PDB entry 7B9S | electron microscopy, 3.40 A resolution | chains 5 and 2 of the 30 polymer chains in the assembly

Chain 5:
Name: EccD5
From: Mycobacterium xenopi RIVM700367
Reference sequence: I0RSS8 (I0RSS8_MYCXE); residue numbers follow UniProt; this construct covers 1-502
Chain sequence (502 residues; each row starts with the number of its first residue):
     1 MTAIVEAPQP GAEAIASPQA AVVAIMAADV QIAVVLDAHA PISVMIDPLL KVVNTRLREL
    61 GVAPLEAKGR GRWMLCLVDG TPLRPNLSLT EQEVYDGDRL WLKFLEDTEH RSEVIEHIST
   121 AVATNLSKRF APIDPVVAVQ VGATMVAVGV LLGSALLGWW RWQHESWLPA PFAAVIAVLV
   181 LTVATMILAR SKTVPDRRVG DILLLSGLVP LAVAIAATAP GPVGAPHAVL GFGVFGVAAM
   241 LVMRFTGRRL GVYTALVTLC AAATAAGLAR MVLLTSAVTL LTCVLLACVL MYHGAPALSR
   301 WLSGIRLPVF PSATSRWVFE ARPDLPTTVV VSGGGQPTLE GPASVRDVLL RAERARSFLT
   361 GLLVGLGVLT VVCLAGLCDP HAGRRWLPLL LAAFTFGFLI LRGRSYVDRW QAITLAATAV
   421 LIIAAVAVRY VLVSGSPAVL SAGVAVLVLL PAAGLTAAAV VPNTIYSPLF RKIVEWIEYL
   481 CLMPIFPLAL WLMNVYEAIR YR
Disordered / not traced: 1-17, 324-338, 495-502

Chain 2:
Name: EccC5
From: Mycobacterium xenopi RIVM700367
Reference sequence: I0RZI0 (I0RZI0_MYCXE); numbering as in UniProt (aligned over 1-1392)
Chain sequence (1392 residues; row label = number of the first residue in the row):
     1 MKQGFARPTP ERAPVVKPEN IVLPTPLSVP PPEGKPWWLV VVGVLVVGLL VGMVGMTVAS
    61 GSRLFLGAGA IFPIFMIGGV AMMMFGGRFG GQQQMSRPKL DAMRAQFMLM LDMLRETAQE
   121 SADSMDANYR WFHPAPTTLA AAVGSSRMWE RQPDGKDLNF GVVRVGVGMT RPEVTWGEPQ
   181 NMPTDIELEP VTGKALQEFG RYQSVVYNLP KMVSLLVEPW YSLVGEREQV LGLTRAIICQ
   241 LAFSHGPDHV QMIVVTSDPD RWDWVKWIPH FGDPRRRDAA GNARMVYTSV REFATEQAEL
   301 FAGRGSFTPR HASSSAETPT PHHVIISDIE DPQWEYVISS EGVDGVTFFD LTGSPLWTGA
   361 PQRVLRFTDS AGVIETLPRD RDTWMVIDDN AWFFALADQM SEADAEQFAH QMAHWRLAEA
   421 YEEIGQRVVQ LGARDILSYY GIDDAGEIDF NTLWSGSGRR DLLSRSRLRI PFGNRADNGE
   481 LLFLDMKSLD EGGDGPHGVM SGTTGSGKSS LVRTVIASLM LAHPPEELQF VLADLKGGSA
   541 VKPFDGVPHV SRIITDLEDD QALMERFLEA MWGEIARRKE ICFSAGVDGA KEYNELRARM
   601 KARGEDMPPL PMLVVVIDEF YEWFRIMPTA VDVLDSIGRQ GRAYWVHLMM ASQTIESRAE
   661 KLMENMGYRL VLKAQTAGAA QAAGVPNAVN LPSQAGLGYF RKSGDEIIRF QAEYLWRDYR
   721 RGSSYDGEEQ APLTHSVDYI RPQLFTTAFA PLEVSVSGPD GQSALPQVVD GEAVNGHRGG
   781 DDVDEEEEAL RTPKVGTVII DQLRQIDFEP YRLWHPPLDV PVPIDELVNR FLGRPWQQDY
   841 GTAKNLVFPI GIIDRPYKHD QPPWTVDTSG AGANVLILGA GGAGKTTALQ TLICAAALTH
   901 TPEQVQFYCL AYSGTALTTV ANLPHVGGVS GPTDPYGVRR TVAEVLGLVR DRKRSFLEYD
   961 VPSMEVFRRR KFGGEPGGVP DDGFGDVYLV IDNYRALAEE NEVLIEQVNQ IINQGPSFGV
  1021 HVVATADRES ELRPPVRSGF GSRVELRLAA VEDAKLVRSR FAKDVPPKPG RGMVAVNYVR
  1081 LDSDPQAGLH TLVARPALGS TPDAVFESDS VAAAVRQVAA GEARPVRRLP ARFGLDQLRQ
  1141 VAAADRRQGV GAGGIAWAIS ELDLQPVYLN FADNAHLMVT GRRECGRTTT LATIMSEIGR
  1201 IYAPGASTAP PTSRPSAQVW LVDPRRQLLT VLGSDYVEKF AYNLDGVAAM MDDLAAALAR
  1261 REPPPGLSAE ELLSRSWWSG PEIFLIIDDI QQLPPGFDSP LHKAAPWVTR AADVGLHVFV
  1321 TRTFGGWSSA GSDPILRALH QANAPLLVMD ADPDEGFIRG KMKGGPLPRG RGLLMAEDTG
  1381 VFVQVAATDL RR
Disordered / not traced: 1-12, 309-317, 418-1392

Chain 5 / chain 2 interface:
Pairs across the interface - 37 pairs, chain 5 then chain 2:
  Ser-43(5) / Gln-407(2)  hydrogen bond (backbone-side chain)
  Ile-46(5) / Gln-407(2)
  Asp-47(5) / Gln-407(2)  hydrogen bond
  Asp-47(5) / Gln-411(2)  hydrogen bond
  Lys-51(5) / His-414(2)
  Arg-70(5) / Arg-130(2)
  Arg-70(5) / Thr-138(2)
  Gly-71(5) / Thr-138(2)
  Arg-72(5) / Thr-137(2)
  Glu-109(5) / Arg-130(2)  salt bridge
  Glu-109(5) / Ala-135(2)
  Glu-109(5) / Arg-164(2)  salt bridge
  His-110(5) / Asp-126(2)
  His-110(5) / Arg-130(2)
  Arg-111(5) / Gln-119(2)  hydrogen bond
  Arg-111(5) / Ala-122(2)
  Arg-111(5) / Asp-123(2)  salt bridge
  Arg-111(5) / Asp-126(2)  hydrogen bond (backbone-side chain)
  Arg-111(5) / Arg-130(2)
  Arg-111(5) / Val-206(2)
  Arg-111(5) / Tyr-207(2)
  Arg-111(5) / Asn-208(2)
  Arg-111(5) / Leu-209(2)
  Ser-112(5) / Tyr-207(2)
  Ser-112(5) / Asn-208(2)
  Glu-113(5) / Gln-119(2)
  Val-114(5) / Gln-203(2)
  Ile-115(5) / Arg-115(2)
  Glu-116(5) / Arg-115(2)  salt bridge
  Glu-116(5) / Glu-198(2)
  Glu-116(5) / Phe-199(2)
  Glu-116(5) / Tyr-202(2)
  Glu-116(5) / Gln-203(2)  hydrogen bond
  His-117(5) / Met-108(2)
  His-117(5) / Arg-115(2)
  Thr-120(5) / Asp-112(2)
  Thr-120(5) / Arg-115(2)
Other interface residues (no listed pair), chain 5 (18 interface residues in all): Asp-107
Other interface residues (no listed pair), chain 2 (26 interface residues in all): Pro-134, Val-167, Ala-403

In short:
18 residues of chain 5 and 26 residues of chain 2 are in contact; the contacts include 6 hydrogen bonds and 4
salt bridges. Among the polar pairs are Glu-109(5)/Arg-130(2), Glu-109(5)/Arg-164(2) and
Arg-111(5)/Asp-123(2).
Chain 5 is EccD5 and chain 2 is EccC5, both from Mycobacterium xenopi RIVM700367; the structure, Structure of
the mycobacterial ESX-5 Type VII Secretion System hexameric pore complex, was determined by electron
microscopy together with 7B7J and 7B9F from the same study.
